Entry 3WUC (X-ray diffraction, 1.60 A resolution); this record covers chains A and B.

[Chain A (and B)]
Name: Galectin
From: Xenopus laevis
Notes: chain B of this document is another copy of the same molecule, construct and numbering; everything in this record applies to it too
Reference sequence: Q91786 (Q91786_XENLA); numbering as in UniProt (aligned over 1-135)
Amino-acid sequence (137 residues; each row starts with the number of its first residue; numbers below 1 keep their minus sign (Gly-1 is residue -1)):
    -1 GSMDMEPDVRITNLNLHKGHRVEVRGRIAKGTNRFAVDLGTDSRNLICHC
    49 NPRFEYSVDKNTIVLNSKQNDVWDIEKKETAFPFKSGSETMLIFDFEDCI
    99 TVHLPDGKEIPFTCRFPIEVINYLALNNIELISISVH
Unresolved in the structure: -1 to 0 (chain B: fully traced)
Construct notes: expression tag (-1 to 0)
Small-molecule neighbours:
  - malonic acid (MLA), molecule 1: Met1, Met3, Ala34, Asp36, Leu44, His47, Lys66, Trp71, Asn125
  - malonic acid (MLA), molecule 2: Ala79, Phe80, Pro81, Asp104, Lys106

[Interface between chain A and chain B]
Pairs across the interface (31; chain A residue first):
  Pro5(A) with Asn11(B)
  Asp6(A) with Asn11(B), hydrogen bond (backbone-side chain)
  Val7(A) with Ile9(B), hydrophobic; Thr10(B); Asn11(B)
  Arg8(A) with Arg8(B); Ile9(B); Thr10(B), hydrogen bond (backbone-backbone); Asn11(B)
  Ile9(A) with Val7(B), hydrophobic; Arg8(B); Ile9(B), hydrophobic
  Thr10(A) with Val7(B); Arg8(B), hydrogen bond (backbone-backbone)
  Asn11(A) with Pro5(B); Asp6(B), hydrogen bond (side chain-backbone); Val7(B); Arg8(B)
  Leu12(A) with Val7(B), hydrophobic
  Leu129(A) with Leu12(B), hydrophobic; Val134(B)
  Ile130(A) with Ser133(B); Val134(B), hydrogen bond (backbone-backbone)
  Ser131(A) with Ile132(B); Ser133(B)
  Ile132(A) with Ser131(B); Ile132(B), hydrogen bond (backbone-backbone)
  Ser133(A) with Ile130(B); Ser131(B)
  Val134(A) with Leu129(B); Ile130(B), hydrogen bond (backbone-backbone)

[Overview]
The chain A/chain B interface involves 14 residues from each chain, with 7 hydrogen bonds. Polar contacts
include Asp6(A)-Asn11(B), Arg8(A)-Thr10(B) and Ile130(A)-Val134(B). Bound to chain A: malonic acid.
Both chains are Galectin (Xenopus laevis). Entry 3WUC (X-ray crystal structure of Xenopus laevis galectin-Va)
was determined by X-ray diffraction together with 3WUD from the same study.
